PDB entry 3GAD | X-ray diffraction, 1.80 A resolution | chains B and C of the 3 polymer chains in the assembly

== Chain B (and C) ==
Name: Macrophage migration inhibitory factor-like protein
From: Plasmodium yoelii yoelii
Notes: chain C of this document is another copy of the same molecule, construct and numbering; everything in this record applies to it too
UniProt: Q1HEA2 (Q1HEA2_PLAYO); numbering as in UniProt (aligned over 2-116)
Chain sequence (117 residues; numbered 2 to 118; the number before each row is that of its first residue):
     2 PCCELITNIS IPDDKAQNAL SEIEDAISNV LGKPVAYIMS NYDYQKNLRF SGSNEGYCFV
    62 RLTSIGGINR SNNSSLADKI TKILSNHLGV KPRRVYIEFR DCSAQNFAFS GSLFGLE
Disordered / not traced: 117-118 (chain C: fully traced)
Construct notes: expression tag (117-118)

== How chain B and chain C interact ==
Pairs across the interface - 68 pairs, chain B then chain C:
  Ile7(B) - Glu5(C)
  Gln46(B) - Asn42(C)  hydrogen bond
  Gln46(B) - Tyr43(C)
  Gln46(B) - Asp44(C)  hydrogen bond
  Lys47(B) - Asp14(C)  salt bridge
  Asn48(B) - Asp14(C)  hydrogen bond
  Asn48(B) - Ala17(C)
  Asn48(B) - Gln18(C)  hydrogen bond
  Asn48(B) - Leu21(C)
  Asn48(B) - Asn42(C)
  Asn48(B) - Tyr43(C)
  Leu49(B) - Met40(C)  hydrophobic
  Leu49(B) - Ser41(C)
  Leu49(B) - Asn42(C)  hydrogen bond (backbone-side chain)
  Arg50(B) - Gln18(C)  hydrogen bond
  Arg50(B) - Leu21(C)
  Arg50(B) - Ser22(C)
  Arg50(B) - Glu25(C)  salt bridge
  Arg50(B) - Met40(C)
  Arg50(B) - Ser41(C)  hydrogen bond (backbone-backbone)
  Phe51(B) - Ala37(C)
  Phe51(B) - Tyr38(C)
  Phe51(B) - Ile39(C)
  Phe51(B) - Met40(C)
  Ser52(B) - Val36(C)
  Ser52(B) - Ala37(C)
  Ser52(B) - Ile39(C)  hydrogen bond (backbone-backbone)
  Gly53(B) - Glu25(C)
  Gly53(B) - Val36(C)
  Asn55(B) - Gln18(C)
  Tyr58(B) - Met40(C)
  Phe60(B) - Cys3(C)  hydrophobic
  Phe60(B) - Met40(C)  hydrophobic
  Arg62(B) - Glu5(C)  salt bridge
  Arg62(B) - Arg101(C)
  Ile69(B) - Asn107(C)
  Arg71(B) - Gln106(C)
  Arg71(B) - Leu114(C)
  Arg71(B) - Glu118(C)
  Asn74(B) - Gln106(C)  hydrogen bond (side chain-backbone)
  Asn74(B) - Asn107(C)  hydrogen bond
  Asn74(B) - Leu114(C)
  Ser75(B) - Leu114(C)
  Ala78(B) - Ala109(C)  hydrophobic
  Ala78(B) - Gly112(C)
  Asp79(B) - Gly112(C)
  Thr82(B) - Gly112(C)
  Pro93(B) - Ser111(C)  hydrogen bond (backbone-backbone)
  Arg94(B) - Phe110(C)
  Arg94(B) - Ser111(C)
  Val96(B) - Ala109(C)
  Val96(B) - Phe110(C)
  Val96(B) - Ser111(C)  hydrogen bond (backbone-backbone)
  Tyr97(B) - Tyr38(C)  hydrogen bond (side chain-backbone)
  Tyr97(B) - Phe108(C)  hydrophobic
  Tyr97(B) - Ala109(C)
  Tyr97(B) - Phe110(C)  hydrophobic
  Ile98(B) - Asn107(C)
  Ile98(B) - Phe108(C)
  Ile98(B) - Ala109(C)  hydrogen bond (backbone-backbone)
  Glu99(B) - Thr64(C)
  Glu99(B) - Cys103(C)
  Glu99(B) - Asn107(C)
  Glu99(B) - Phe108(C)
  Phe100(B) - Asn107(C)  hydrogen bond (backbone-backbone)
  Arg101(B) - Thr64(C)
  Arg101(B) - Arg101(C)
  Arg101(B) - Asp102(C)  hydrogen bond (side chain-backbone)
Other interface residues (no listed pair), chain B (30 interface residues in all): Asp44, Asn70
Other interface residues (no listed pair), chain C (34 interface residues in all): Pro2, Arg62, Ser113, Phe115

== Summary ==
30 residues of chain B and 34 residues of chain C are in contact; the contacts include 16 hydrogen bonds and 3
salt bridges. Polar pairs include Lys47(B)-Asp14(C), Arg50(B)-Glu25(C) and Arg62(B)-Glu5(C).
Chain B and chain C are both Macrophage migration inhibitory factor-like protein (Plasmodium yoelii yoelii);
the structure, Structure of apomif, was determined by X-ray diffraction (same publication as 3GAC).
